4PTZ - chains C and D; structure by X-ray diffraction, 1.90 A resolution.

== Chain C (and D) ==
Name: FMN reductase SsuE
Organism: Escherichia coli
Notes: EC 1.5.1.38; chain D of this document is another copy of the same molecule, construct and numbering; everything in this record applies to it too
Reference sequence: P80644 (SSUE_ECOLI); residues 0-190 here correspond to UniProt positions 1-191 (UniProt number = residue number + 1)
Chain sequence (191 residues; each row starts with the number of its first residue; numbering starts at 0):
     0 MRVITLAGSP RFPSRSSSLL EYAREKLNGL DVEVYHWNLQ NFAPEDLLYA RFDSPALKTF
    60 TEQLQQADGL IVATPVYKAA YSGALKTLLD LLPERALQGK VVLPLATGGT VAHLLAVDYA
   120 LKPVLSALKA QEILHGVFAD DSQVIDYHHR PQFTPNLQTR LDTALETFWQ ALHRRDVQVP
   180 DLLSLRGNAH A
Unresolved in the structure: 174-190
Residues lining bound ligands:
  - FMN (flavin mononucleotide), molecule 1: Ser8, Arg10, Ser13, Arg14, Ser15, Ser16, Phe51, Pro74, Val75, Tyr76, Lys77, Ala78, Asp89, Thr106, Gly107, Gly108, Thr109, His112, Asp140
  - FMN, molecule 2: Arg10, Arg14, Phe51, Lys77, Glu93, Gly108, Thr109, Asp140, Tyr146
What the authors report for this chain:
  - self-association interface (contacts with another copy of this molecule); pairs are residue here / residue on that copy: Ala78-Tyr118 (hydrogen bond)
  - binding site for flavin mononucleotide: Ser8, Arg10, Ser13, Ser15, Val75, Tyr76, Lys77, Ala78, Asp89, Glu93, Thr106, Gly108, Thr109, His112, Asp140

== Chain C / chain D interface ==
Pairs across the interface (22; chain C residue first):
  Asp117(C) with Pro122(D); Ser125(D), hydrogen bond
  Tyr118(C) with Tyr118(D); Pro122(D)
  Lys121(C) with Ser125(D), hydrogen bond
  Pro122(C) with Asp117(D); Tyr118(D), hydrophobic
  Ser125(C) with Asp117(D), hydrogen bond; Lys121(D); His134(D), hydrogen bond
  Gln130(C) with Leu133(D); His134(D)
  Glu131(C) with Glu131(D); Ile132(D)
  Ile132(C) with Glu131(D); Ile132(D), hydrogen bond (backbone-backbone)
  Leu133(C) with Gln130(D); Glu131(D)
  His134(C) with Ser125(D), hydrogen bond; Ala129(D); Gln130(D)
  Thr166(C) with Gln130(D)
Also at the interface, not in a pair above, chain C (14 interface residues in all): Lys128, Ala129, Arg173
Also at the interface, not in a pair above, chain D (14 interface residues in all): Lys128, Thr166, Gln169

== In short ==
Chain C and chain D each contribute 14 residues to their interface, with 6 hydrogen bonds. Polar contacts
include Asp117(C)-Ser125(D), Lys121(C)-Ser125(D) and Ser125(C)-His134(D). Chain C binds flavin mononucleotide.
From the paper: a binding site for flavin mononucleotide at Ser8(C), Arg10(C) and Ser13(C) among others; a
self-association interface involving Ala78(C) and Tyr118(C).
Chain C and chain D are both FMN reductase SsuE (Escherichia coli); the structure, Crystal structure of the
Escherichia coli alkanesulfonate FMN reductase SsuE in FMN-bound form, was determined by X-ray diffraction,
deposited together with 4PTY and 4PU0.
